Entry 6G1N (X-ray diffraction, 1.85 A resolution); this record covers chains A and B of the 4 polymer chains in the assembly.

[Chain A (and B)]
Molecule: antitoxin HicB
Organism: Burkholderia pseudomallei
Notes: chain B of this document is another copy of the same molecule, construct and numbering; everything in this record applies to it too
UniProt: Q63NA5 (Q63NA5_BURPS); residues 2-135 here correspond to UniProt positions 1-134 (UniProt number = residue number - 1)
Sequence (142 residues; numbered 1 to 142; the number before each row is that of its first residue):
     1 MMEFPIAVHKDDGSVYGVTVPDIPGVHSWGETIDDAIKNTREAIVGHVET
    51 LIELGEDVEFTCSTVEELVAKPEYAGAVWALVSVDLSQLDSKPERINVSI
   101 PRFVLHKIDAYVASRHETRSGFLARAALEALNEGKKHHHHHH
Disordered / not traced: 133-142
Differences from the reference sequence: initiating methionine (1); expression tag (136-142)
From the paper describing this entry:
  - self-association interface (contacts with another copy of this molecule); pairs are residue here / residue on that copy: L86-P101, L89-F103, L86, L89, F103, H116, H116
  - mutagenesis - R95A, R95E, N97A, S99A: abolished binding to S1-2 DNA
  - mutagenesis - R95A, R95E, N97A, N97Q, S99A, S99T: unchanged binding to HicA

[How chain A and chain B interact]
Pairs across the interface - 5 pairs, chain A then chain B:
  H106(A) - A113(B)
  A110(A) - A110(B)
  A110(A) - A113(B)
  A113(A) - H106(B)
  A113(A) - A110(B)
Interface residues without a listed pair, chain A (5 interface residues in all): D109, H116
Interface residues without a listed pair, chain B (5 interface residues in all): D109, H116

[Overview]
Chain A and chain B each contribute 5 residues to their interface. From the paper: R95A, R95E and N97A of
chain A, among others, abolish binding to S1-2 DNA; a self-association interface involving L86(A), L89(A) and
F103(A) among others; 6 substitutions were tested in all.
Chain A and chain B are both antitoxin HicB (Burkholderia pseudomallei); the structure, Crystal structure of
the Burkholderia Pseudomallei antitoxin HicB, was determined by X-ray diffraction, deposited together with
6G1C and 6G26.
